PDB entry 5HQA | X-ray diffraction, 1.75 A resolution | chain A

[Chain A]
Protein: Alpha-glucosidase
Organism: Pseudoalteromonas sp. K8
UniProt: A0A0Y0DFX2 (A0A0Y0DFX2_9GAMM); residue numbers follow UniProt; this construct covers 20-680
Amino-acid sequence (669 residues; numbered 20 to 688; the number before each row is that of its first residue):
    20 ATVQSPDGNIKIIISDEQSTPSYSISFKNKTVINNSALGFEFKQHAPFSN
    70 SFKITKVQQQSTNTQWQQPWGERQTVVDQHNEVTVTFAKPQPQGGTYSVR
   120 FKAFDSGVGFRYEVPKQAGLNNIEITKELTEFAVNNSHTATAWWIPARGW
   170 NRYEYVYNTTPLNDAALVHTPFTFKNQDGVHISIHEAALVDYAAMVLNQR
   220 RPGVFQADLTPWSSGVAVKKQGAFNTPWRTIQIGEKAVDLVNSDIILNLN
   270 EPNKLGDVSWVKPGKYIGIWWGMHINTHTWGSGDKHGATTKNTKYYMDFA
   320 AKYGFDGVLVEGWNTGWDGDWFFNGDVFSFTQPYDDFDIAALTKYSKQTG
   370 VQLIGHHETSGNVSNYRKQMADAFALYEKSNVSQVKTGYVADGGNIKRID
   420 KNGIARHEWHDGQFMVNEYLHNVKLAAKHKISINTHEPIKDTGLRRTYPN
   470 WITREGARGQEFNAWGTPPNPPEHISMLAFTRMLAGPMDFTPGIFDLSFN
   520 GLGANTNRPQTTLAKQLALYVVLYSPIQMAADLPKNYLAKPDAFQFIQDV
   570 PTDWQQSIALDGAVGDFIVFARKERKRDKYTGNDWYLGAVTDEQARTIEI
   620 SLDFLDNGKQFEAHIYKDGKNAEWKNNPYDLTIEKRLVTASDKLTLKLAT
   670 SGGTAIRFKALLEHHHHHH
Not modelled in the structure: 682-688
Sequence notes: expression tag (681-688)
Metal / ion sites: Ca2+: E173, E456, E474, E480 (together with AC1); Mg2+: G584, D585, D611

[In short]
E173, E456, E474 and E480 coordinate Ca2+. The Mg2+ site is built by G584, D585 and D611.
Chain A is Alpha-glucosidase (Pseudoalteromonas sp. K8); the structure, A Glycoside Hydrolase Family 97 enzyme
in complex with Acarbose from Pseudoalteromonas sp. strain K8, was determined by X-ray diffraction together
with 5HQ4, 5HQB and 5HQC from the same study.
